7TRA - chains B and S of the 19 polymer chains in the assembly; structure by electron microscopy, 3.30 A resolution.

Chain B:
Protein: Cas8a
Organism: Pyrococcus furiosus DSM 3638
UniProt: Q8U338 (Q8U338_PYRFU); aligned to UniProt positions 3-343 over residues 2-342 (the alignment contains insertions or deletions, so no single offset holds)
Chain sequence (341 residues; numbered 2 to 342; the number before each row is that of its first residue):
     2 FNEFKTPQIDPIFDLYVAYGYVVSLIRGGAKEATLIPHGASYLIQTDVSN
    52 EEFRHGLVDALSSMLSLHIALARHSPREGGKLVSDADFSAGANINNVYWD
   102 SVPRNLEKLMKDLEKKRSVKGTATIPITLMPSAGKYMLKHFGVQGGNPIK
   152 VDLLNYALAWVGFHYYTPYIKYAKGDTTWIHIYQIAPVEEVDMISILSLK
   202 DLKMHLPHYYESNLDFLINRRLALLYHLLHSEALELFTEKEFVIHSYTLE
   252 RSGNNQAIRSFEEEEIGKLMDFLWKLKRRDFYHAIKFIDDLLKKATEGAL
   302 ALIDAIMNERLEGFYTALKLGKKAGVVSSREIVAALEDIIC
Not modelled in the structure: 74-81
Sequence notes: conflict Val24 (Glu25 in Q8U338), Ser64 (Glu65 in Q8U338), Leu110 (Val111 in Q8U338)
Reported in the primary citation:
  - specificity-determining residues: Asn96, Asn97, Lys136
  - binding site for Non-Target strand DNA: Asn97
  - binding site for Target strand DNA (chain S): Asn96, Lys136, Tyr137
  - mutagenesis - N96A (10-fold), N96A/N97A (10-fold), N97A (10-fold), K136A (10-fold): decreased binding to target

Chain S:
Molecule: Target strand DNA
Sequence (44 nucleotides; each row starts with the number of its first residue):
    21 TAAACTGTTACAACCAGTTAAGGGTTGGGGGAAGCACTGGGTCT

Chain B / chain S interface:
Contacting residue pairs (31):
  Asn96(B) - DG60(S)  hydrogen bond to the sugar
  Asn97(B) - DG59(S)  hydrogen bond to the base
  Asn97(B) - DG60(S)  base contact
  Val98(B) - DG60(S)  base contact
  Val98(B) - DG61(S)  sugar contact
  Tyr99(B) - DG60(S)  phosphate contact
  Tyr99(B) - DG61(S)  hydrogen bond to the phosphate
  Arg105(B) - DT62(S)  sugar contact
  Arg105(B) - DC63(S)  salt bridge to the phosphate
  Thr125(B) - DT62(S)  phosphate contact
  Ile126(B) - DG61(S)  phosphate contact
  Ile128(B) - DG60(S)  phosphate contact
  Ile128(B) - DG61(S)  phosphate contact
  Lys136(B) - DG60(S)  base contact
  Lys136(B) - DG61(S)  hydrogen bond to the base
  Tyr137(B) - DG60(S)  phosphate contact
  Lys175(B) - DG54(S)  phosphate contact
  Ile219(B) - DA53(S)  base contact
  Asn220(B) - DG54(S)  phosphate contact
  Asn255(B) - DG59(S)  base contact
  Asn256(B) - DT58(S)  sugar contact
  Asn256(B) - DG59(S)  base contact
  Gln257(B) - DG59(S)  sugar contact
  Gln257(B) - DG60(S)  phosphate contact
  Arg260(B) - DT58(S)  hydrogen bond to the base
  Glu298(B) - DA53(S)  base contact
  Leu301(B) - DA53(S)  base contact
  Lys320(B) - DG48(S)  phosphate contact
  Lys324(B) - DG47(S)  phosphate contact
  Lys324(B) - DG48(S)  salt bridge to the phosphate
  Lys324(B) - DG49(S)  phosphate contact
Interface residues without a listed pair, chain B (26 interface residues in all): Pro127, Ala134, Gly135, Glu251, Ala258

In short:
26 residues of chain B and 11 residues of chain S are in contact, with 5 hydrogen bonds and 2 salt bridges.
Polar contacts include Asn97(B)-DG59(S), Lys136(B)-DG61(S) and Arg260(B)-DT58(S). From the paper: a binding
site for Target strand DNA (chain S) at Asn96(B), Lys136(B) and Tyr137(B); N96A, N96A/N97A and N97A of chain
B, among others, reduce binding to target.
Here chain B is Cas8a (Pyrococcus furiosus DSM 3638) and chain S is Target strand DNA. Entry 7TRA (Cascade
complex from type I-A CRISPR-Cas system) was determined by electron microscopy (same publication as 7TR6, 7TR8
and 7TR9).
